PDB entry 8BRB | X-ray diffraction, 1.70 A resolution | chain A

Chain A:
Protein: Polyester Hydrolase Leipzig 7 (PHL-7), catalysis-deficient S131A mutant
Notes: engineered mutation(s): S131A
Sequence (267 residues; numbered 1 to 267; the number before each row is that of its first residue):
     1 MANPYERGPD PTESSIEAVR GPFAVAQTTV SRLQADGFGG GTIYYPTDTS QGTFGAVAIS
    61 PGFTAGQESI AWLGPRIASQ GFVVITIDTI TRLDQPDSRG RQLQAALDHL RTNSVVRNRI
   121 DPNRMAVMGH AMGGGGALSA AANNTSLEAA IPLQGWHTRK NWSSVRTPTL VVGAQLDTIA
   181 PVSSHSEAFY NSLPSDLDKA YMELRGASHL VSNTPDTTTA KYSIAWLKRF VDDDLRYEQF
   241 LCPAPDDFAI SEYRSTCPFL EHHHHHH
Disordered / not traced: 1, 261-267
Disulfide bonds: C242-C257
Residues lining bound ligands: terephthalic acid (UB7): G62, F63, A131, M132, W156, I179, H209
From the paper describing this entry:
  - binding site for terephthalic acid: F63, M132, W156, I179, H209
  - catalytic residues: F63, A131, M132, D177, H209
  - mutagenesis - L93F, Q95Y, D233K (Tm change 0.9 degC): increased stability
  - mutagenesis - D233K: increased catalytic activity on PET
  - mutagenesis - F63A, F63Y, L210F: decreased catalytic activity
  - mutagenesis - H130W (Tm change -4.4 degC), H185S (Tm change 11.5 degC), F189I (Tm change 7.1 degC): decreased stability
  - mutagenesis - H130W, M132W, H185S, F189I: decreased catalytic activity on PET
  - mutagenesis - L93F, Q95Y: unchanged catalytic activity
  - mutagenesis - L210A, L210I, L210S, L210T, L210V: increased catalytic activity
  - mutagenesis - L210F: increased binding to EMT (from molecular simulation)

Overview:
Ligands of chain A: terephthalic acid. The paper reports catalytic residues F63, A131 and M132 among others;
L210A, L210I and L210S, among others, increase catalytic activity; 15 substitutions were tested in all.
Chain A is Polyester Hydrolase Leipzig 7 (PHL-7), catalysis-deficient S131A mutant; the structure, Polyester
Hydrolase Leipzig 7 (PHL7) bound to terephthalic acid (TPA), was determined by X-ray diffraction, deposited
together with 8BRA.
